4OHA - chains A and B; structure by X-ray diffraction, 1.42 A resolution.

== Chain A ==
Molecule: Androgen receptor
Organism: Homo sapiens
Notes: fragment: ligand binding doamin
UniProt: P10275 (ANDR_HUMAN); numbering as in UniProt (aligned over 670-919)
Amino-acid sequence (250 residues; numbered 670 to 919; the number before each row is that of its first residue):
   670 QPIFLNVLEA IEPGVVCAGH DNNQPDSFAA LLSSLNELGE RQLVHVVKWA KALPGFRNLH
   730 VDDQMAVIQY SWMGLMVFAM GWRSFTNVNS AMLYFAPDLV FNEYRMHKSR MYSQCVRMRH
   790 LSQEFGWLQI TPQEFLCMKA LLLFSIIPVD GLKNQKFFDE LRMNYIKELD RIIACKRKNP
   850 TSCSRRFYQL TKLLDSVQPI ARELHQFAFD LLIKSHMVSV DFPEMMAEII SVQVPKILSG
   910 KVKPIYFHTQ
Unresolved in the structure: 670, 844-850
Construct notes: engineered mutation Ala760 (Arg in P10275), Ala877 (Thr in P10275)
Residues lining bound ligands: hydroxyflutamide (HFT): Leu701, Leu704, Asn705, Leu707, Gly708, Gln711, Met742, Met745, Val746, Met749, Arg752, Phe764, Met787, Leu873, Phe876, Ala877, Ile899
Curated features (UniProtKB/Swiss-Prot):
  - natural variant: Val685 (V685I: In AIS), Leu701 (L701M: In AIS), Ser703 (S703A: In AIS), Val716 (V716M: In prostate cancer), Arg752 (W752R: In AIS; this construct carries the variant), Phe813 (L813F: In AIS; this construct carries the variant), Ile842 (I842S: In PAIS), Arg855 (R855K: In PAIS), Leu881 (L881Q: In prostate cancer), Val887 (M887V: In AIS; this construct carries the variant), Ile899 (I899T: In AIS)
Reported in the primary citation:
  - binding site for hydroxyflutamide: Asn705, Gln711, Arg752
  - mutagenesis - T877A: increased signaling in response to hydroxyflutamide (citing earlier work)

== Chain B ==
Molecule: co-regulator peptide
Amino-acid sequence (12 residues; each row starts with the number of its first residue; numbers below 1 keep their minus sign (Ser-1 is residue -1)):
    -1 SDSAFSRLYT RS
Unresolved in the structure: -1 to 0, 10

== Chain A / chain B interface ==
Contacting residue pairs (17; chain A residue first):
  Val716(A) - Phe3(B)  hydrophobic
  Val716(A) - Tyr7(B)  hydrophobic
  Lys720(A) - Tyr7(B)  hydrogen bond (side chain-backbone)
  Lys720(A) - Arg9(B)
  Phe725(A) - Tyr7(B)
  Gln733(A) - Tyr7(B)  hydrogen bond
  Met734(A) - Phe3(B)  hydrophobic
  Met734(A) - Ser4(B)
  Met734(A) - Tyr7(B)  hydrophobic
  Ile737(A) - Phe3(B)  hydrophobic
  Ile737(A) - Tyr7(B)  hydrophobic
  Gln738(A) - Phe3(B)
  Glu893(A) - Ala2(B)
  Met894(A) - Leu6(B)  hydrophobic
  Glu897(A) - Ser1(B)  hydrogen bond
  Glu897(A) - Ala2(B)  hydrogen bond (side chain-backbone)
  Glu897(A) - Phe3(B)  hydrogen bond (side chain-backbone)
Interface residues without a listed pair, chain A (14 interface residues in all): Leu712, Val713, Val730, Ile898

== Overview ==
14 residues of chain A face 7 of chain B across their interface; the contacts include 5 hydrogen bonds. Polar
contacts include Lys720(A)-Tyr7(B), Gln733(A)-Tyr7(B) and Glu897(A)-Ser1(B). Chain A binds hydroxyflutamide.
From the paper: a binding site for hydroxyflutamide at Asn705(A), Gln711(A) and Arg752(A); T877A of chain A
increases signaling in response to hydroxyflutamide.
Chain A is Androgen receptor (Homo sapiens) and chain B is co-regulator peptide; the structure, Crystal
structure of T877A-AR-LBD bound with co-regulator peptide, was determined by X-ray diffraction (same
publication as 4OED, 4OEY, 4OEZ, 4OFR, 4OFU, 4OH5 and 10 further entries).
